Entry 5ZWE (X-ray diffraction, 2.72 A resolution); this record covers chains A and C.

[Chain A]
Name: Vitamin D3 receptor
Source organism: Rattus norvegicus
Notes: engineered mutation(s): 165-211 deletion
UniProtKB: P13053 (VDR_RAT); residue numbers follow UniProt; this construct covers 116-159, 207-423
Amino-acid sequence (271 residues; each row starts with the number of its first residue; note: 47 numbers in that range are skipped by the numbering (no residue carries them; nothing is unmodelled there)):
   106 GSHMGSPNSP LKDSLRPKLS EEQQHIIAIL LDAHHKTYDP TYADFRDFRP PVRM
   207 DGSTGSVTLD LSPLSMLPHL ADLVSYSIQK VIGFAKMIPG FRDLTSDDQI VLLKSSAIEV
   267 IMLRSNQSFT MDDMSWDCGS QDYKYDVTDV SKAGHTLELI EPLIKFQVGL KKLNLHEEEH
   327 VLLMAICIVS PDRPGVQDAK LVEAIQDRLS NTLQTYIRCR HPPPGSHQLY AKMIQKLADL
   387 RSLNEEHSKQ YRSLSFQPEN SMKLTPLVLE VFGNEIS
Not modelled in the structure: 106-122, 207-217, 421-423
Construct notes: expression tag (106-115)
Glycans and other covalent adducts: compound 9K0 linked to H301
Ligand contacts: 9K0 ((6R)-6-[(1R,3aS,4E,7aR)-7a-methyl-4-[2-[(3R,5R)-4-methylidene-3,5-bis(oxidanyl)cyclohexylidene]ethylidene]-2,3,3a,5,6,7-hexahydro-1H-inden-1-yl]hept-1-en-3-one): Y143, Y147, F150, L226, L229, V230, S233, I264, I267, M268, R270, S271, S274, W282, C284, Y291, V296, A299, L305, L309, H393
UniProt features mapped onto this chain:
  - region: K242 to K260 (Interaction with coactivator LXXLL motif)
  - motif: P412 to N420 (9aaTAD)
  - binding site (calcitriol): Y143, S233, R270, S274, H301, H393

[Chain C]
Name: 13-meric peptide from DRIP205 NR2 BOX peptide
Source organism: Homo sapiens
Amino-acid sequence (13 residues; numbered 625 to 637; the number before each row is that of its first residue):
   625 KNHPMLMNLL KDN
Not modelled in the structure: 636-637

[Interface between chain A and chain C]
Pairs across the interface - 22 pairs, chain A then chain C:
  I238(A) with L630(C), hydrophobic; L633(C), hydrophobic; L634(C), hydrophobic
  K242(A) with L633(C); L634(C), hydrogen bond (side chain-backbone); K635(C)
  F247(A) with L634(C), hydrophobic
  S252(A) with M631(C)
  Q255(A) with L634(C)
  I256(A) with H627(C); L630(C); M631(C), hydrophobic; L634(C)
  V257(A) with K625(C)
  K260(A) with H627(C)
  P412(A) with M629(C), hydrophobic
  L413(A) with M629(C)
  E416(A) with H627(C); P628(C); M629(C), hydrogen bond (side chain-backbone); L630(C), hydrogen bond (side chain-backbone)
  V417(A) with L630(C), hydrophobic
Interface residues without a listed pair, chain A (15 interface residues in all): Q235, D253, L259
Interface residues without a listed pair, chain C (10 interface residues in all): N626

[In short]
Chain A and chain C form an interface of 15 and 10 residues respectively; the contacts include 3 hydrogen
bonds. Polar contacts include K242(A)-L634(C), E416(A)-M629(C) and E416(A)-L630(C). Covalently linked compound
9K0: at H301(A). From UniProt: 6 calcitriol-binding residues on chain A.
Chain A is Vitamin D3 receptor (Rattus norvegicus) and chain C is 13-meric peptide from DRIP205 NR2 BOX
peptide (Homo sapiens); the structure, Covalent bond formation between histidine of Vitamin D receptor (VDR)
and a full agonist having a ..., was determined by X-ray diffraction together with 5ZWF, 5ZWH and 5ZWI from
the same study.
